6EF1 - chains C and D of the 14 polymer chains in the assembly; structure by electron microscopy, 4.73 A resolution (low resolution: residue-level contacts below are approximate; hydrogen-bond / salt-bridge calls are withheld).

# Chain C
Protein: Proteasome subunit alpha type-3
Source organism: Saccharomyces cerevisiae (strain ATCC 204508 / S288c)
Notes: EC 3.4.25.1
UniProt: P23638 (PSA3_YEAST); numbering as in UniProt (aligned over 8-245)
Chain sequence (238 residues; each row starts with the number of its first residue):
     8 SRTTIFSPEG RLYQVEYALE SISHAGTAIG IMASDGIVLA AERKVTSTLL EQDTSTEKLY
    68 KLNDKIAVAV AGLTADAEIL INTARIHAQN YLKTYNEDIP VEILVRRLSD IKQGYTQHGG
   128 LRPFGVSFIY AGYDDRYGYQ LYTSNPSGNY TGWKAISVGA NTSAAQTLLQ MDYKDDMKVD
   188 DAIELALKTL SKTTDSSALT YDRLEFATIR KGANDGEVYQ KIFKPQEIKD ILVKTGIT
Swiss-Prot annotation at these positions:
  - cross-link (Glycyl lysine isopeptide (Lys-Gly)): K100 (interchain with G-Cter in ubiquitin), K199 (interchain with G-Cter in ubiquitin), K231 (interchain with G-Cter in ubiquitin)

# Chain D
Protein: Proteasome subunit alpha type-4
Source organism: Saccharomyces cerevisiae (strain ATCC 204508 / S288c)
Notes: EC 3.4.25.1
UniProt: P40303 (PSA4_YEAST); residue numbers follow UniProt; this construct covers 9-242
Chain sequence (234 residues; numbered 9 to 242; the number before each row is that of its first residue):
     9 SIFSPDGHIF QVEYALEAVK RGTCAVGVKG KNCVVLGCER RSTLKLQDTR ITPSKVSKID
    69 SHVVLSFSGL NADSRILIEK ARVEAQSHRL TLEDPVTVEY LTRYVAGVQQ RYTQSGGVRP
   129 FGVSTLIAGF DPRDDEPKLY QTEPSGIYSS WSAQTIGRNS KTVREFLEKN YDRKEPPATV
   189 EECVKLTVRS LLEVVQTGAK NIEITVVKPD SDIVALSSEE INQYVTQIEQ EKQE
Swiss-Prot annotation at these positions:
  - modified residue: T60 (Phosphothreonine)

# How chain C and chain D interact
Residue-residue contacts - 40 pairs, chain C then chain D:
  T11(C) - G125(D)
  T11(C) - V126(D)
  T11(C) - R127(D)
  F13(C) - A23(D)
  F13(C) - R127(D)
  F13(C) - P128(D)
  F13(C) - F129(D)
  F13(C) - G130(D)
  S14(C) - Y22(D)
  P15(C) - Y22(D)
  E16(C) - E25(D)
  E16(C) - R29(D)
  G17(C) - E25(D)
  G17(C) - R29(D)
  S116(C) - R83(D)
  D117(C) - R83(D)
  Q120(C) - A80(D)
  Q120(C) - R83(D)
  Q120(C) - I84(D)
  T123(C) - R127(D)
  Q124(C) - D81(D)
  Q124(C) - G125(D)
  Q124(C) - V126(D)
  Q124(C) - R127(D)
  H125(C) - G125(D)
  G126(C) - G125(D)
  Y149(C) - I59(D)
  G155(C) - R83(D)
  N156(C) - R83(D)
  Y157(C) - P61(D)
  Y157(C) - R83(D)
  G159(C) - Q55(D)
  W160(C) - K53(D)
  W160(C) - L54(D)
  W160(C) - Q55(D)
  K161(C) - L54(D)
  L176(C) - L54(D)
  Q177(C) - K53(D)
  Q177(C) - L54(D)
  Y180(C) - L54(D)
Other interface residues (no listed pair), chain C (26 interface residues in all): S154, A162, Q173
Other interface residues (no listed pair), chain D (21 interface residues in all): T60, N79

# In short
Chain C and chain D form an interface of 26 and 21 residues respectively.
Here chain C is Proteasome subunit alpha type-3 and chain D is Proteasome subunit alpha type-4, both from
Saccharomyces cerevisiae (strain ATCC 204508 / S288c). Entry 6EF1 (Yeast 26S proteasome bound to ubiquitinated
substrate (5D motor state)) was determined by electron microscopy together with 6EF0 and 6EF2 from the same
study.
